PDB entry 5Z2M | X-ray diffraction, 2.14 A resolution | chains B and A

[Chain B]
Molecule: Oxysterol-binding protein-related protein 1
Source organism: Mus musculus
UniProtKB: Q91XL9 (OSBL1_MOUSE); numbering as in UniProt (aligned over 1-136)
Amino-acid sequence (138 residues; each row starts with the number of its first residue; numbers below 1 keep their minus sign (Gly-1 is residue -1)):
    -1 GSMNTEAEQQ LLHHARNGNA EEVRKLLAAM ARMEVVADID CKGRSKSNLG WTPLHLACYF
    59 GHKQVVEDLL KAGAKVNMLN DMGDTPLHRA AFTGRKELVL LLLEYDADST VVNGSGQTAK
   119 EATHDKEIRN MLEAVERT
Disordered / not traced: -1
Construct notes: expression tag (-1 to 0)
From the paper describing this entry:
  - mutagenesis - E65K/D66K, L98D, Y103A: unchanged binding to Ras-related protein Rab-7a (chain A)
  - mutagenesis - Y57A/F58A: abolished binding to Rab7
  - mutagenesis - Y57A/F58A: abolished localization

[Chain A]
Molecule: Ras-related protein Rab-7a
Source organism: Mus musculus
UniProtKB: P51150 (RAB7A_MOUSE); residues 1-176 here = UniProt positions 1-176
Amino-acid sequence (176 residues; numbered 1 to 176; the number before each row is that of its first residue):
     1 MTSRKKVLLK VIILGDSGVG KTSLMNQYVN KKFSNQYKAT IGADFLTKEV MVDDRLVTMQ
    61 IWDTAGLERF QSLGVAFYRG ADCCVLVFDV TAPNTFKTLD SWRDEFLIQA SPRDPENFPF
   121 VVLGNKIDLE NRQVATKRAQ AWCYSKNNIP YFETSAKEAI NVEQAFQTIA RNALKQ
Disordered / not traced: 1-4
Construct notes: engineered mutation Leu67 (Gln in P51150)
UniProt features mapped onto this chain:
  - motif: Tyr28 to Ile41 (Switch 1)
  - binding site (GTP): Ser17, Gly18, Val19, Gly20, Lys21, Thr22, Ser23, Ser34, Asn35, Tyr37, Thr40, Gly66, Asn125, Lys126, Asp128, Ala156, Lys157
  - binding site (Mg(2+)): Thr22, Thr40, Asp63
  - modified residue: Thr2 (N-acetylthreonine), Ser72 (Phosphoserine)
From the paper describing this entry:
  - mutagenesis - D104A, S111A: unchanged binding to RILP
  - mutagenesis - S111A: abolished localization

[How chain B and chain A interact]
Contacting residue pairs (19; chain B residue first):
  Arg22(B) with Arg69(A); Phe70(A); Leu73(A)
  Lys23(B) with Leu73(A)
  Leu25(B) with Ile41(A)
  Ala26(B) with Ile41(A); Gly42(A); Leu73(A), hydrophobic
  Ala29(B) with Ile41(A), hydrophobic; Gly42(A)
  Arg30(B) with Gly42(A); Ala43(A), hydrogen bond (side chain-backbone); Asp44(A); Phe77(A)
  Gln62(B) with Arg69(A)
  Glu65(B) with Arg69(A), salt bridge
  Asp66(B) with Arg69(A), salt bridge; Phe70(A)
  Lys69(B) with Leu67(A)
Other interface residues (no listed pair), chain B (11 interface residues in all): Ala70
From the paper, about this interface:
  - hot spots on chain B (mutagenesis) - W49A, Y57A/F58A, F90A: decreased binding to Ras-related protein Rab-7a (chain A)
  - hot spots on chain B (mutagenesis) - R14A, R87A, R93A: abolished binding to Ras-related protein Rab-7a (chain A)
  - hot spots on chain A (mutagenesis) - E105A, R113A, E116A: abolished binding to Oxysterol-binding protein-related protein 1 (chain B)

[In short]
Chain B and chain A form an interface of 11 and 9 residues respectively, with 1 hydrogen bond and 2 salt
bridges. Polar pairs include Glu65(B)-Arg69(A), Asp66(B)-Arg69(A) and Arg30(B)-Ala43(A). The paper reports
that W49A, Y57A/F58A and F90A of chain B reduce binding to Ras-related protein Rab-7a (chain A); R14A, R87A
and R93A of chain B abolish binding to Ras-related protein Rab-7a (chain A); 14 substitutions were tested in
all.
Here chain B is Oxysterol-binding protein-related protein 1 and chain A is Ras-related protein Rab-7a, both
from Mus musculus. Entry 5Z2M (Structure of Orp1L/Rab7 complex) was determined by X-ray diffraction, deposited
together with 5Z2N.
